PDB entry 4XQO | X-ray diffraction, 2.85 A resolution | chains E and F of the 6 polymer chains in the assembly

Chain E:
Name: Hemagglutinin HA1 chain
From: Influenza A virus
UniProt: A0A059T4A1 (A0A059T4A1_9INFA); the construct lacks a stretch of the UniProt sequence and is renumbered around it, so the offset changes along the chain: 11-129 = UniProt 18-136; 130-158 = UniProt 138-166; 159-263 = UniProt 169-273; 265-276 = UniProt 274-285; 1 more segments
Chain sequence (326 residues; numbered 8 to 330 plus 4 insertion-coded residues; 1 number in that range is skipped by the numbering (no residue carries it; nothing is unmodelled there); the number before each row is that of its first residue; a row labelled like 158A-158B holds insertion residues (158A, then the next letters in order)):
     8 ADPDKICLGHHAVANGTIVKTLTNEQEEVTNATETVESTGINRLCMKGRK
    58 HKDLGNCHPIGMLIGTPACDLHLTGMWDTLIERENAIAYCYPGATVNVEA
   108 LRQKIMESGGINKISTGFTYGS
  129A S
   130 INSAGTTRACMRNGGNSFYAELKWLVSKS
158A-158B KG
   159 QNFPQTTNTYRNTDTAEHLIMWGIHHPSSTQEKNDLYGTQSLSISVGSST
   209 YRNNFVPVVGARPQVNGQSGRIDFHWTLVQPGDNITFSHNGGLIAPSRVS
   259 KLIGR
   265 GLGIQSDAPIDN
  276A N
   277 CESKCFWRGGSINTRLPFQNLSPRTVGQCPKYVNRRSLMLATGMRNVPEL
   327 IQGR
Not modelled in the structure: 8-10, 326-330
Disulfides: Cys-52/Cys-277, Cys-64/Cys-76, Cys-97/Cys-139, Cys-281/Cys-305
Covalently attached groups: N-acetylglucosamine (NAG) linked to Asn-242
Construct notes: expression tag (8-10)
Reported in the primary citation:
  - binding site for beta-D-galactopyranose: Gln-222, Gly-225, Ser-227
  - mutagenesis - Q226L: decreased binding to alpha2-3 sialosides
  - mutagenesis - Q226L: increased binding to human-type alpha2-6 receptors
  - mutagenesis - Q226L/G228S: increased binding to PAA-linked 6'-SLNLN
  - mutagenesis - Q226L/G228S: decreased binding to glycan array
  - mutagenesis - G225D: decreased binding to alpha2-3-sialylated glycans

Chain F:
Name: Hemagglutinin HA2 chain
From: Influenza A virus
UniProt: A0A059T4A1 (A0A059T4A1_9INFA); residues 1-174 here correspond to UniProt positions 341-514 (UniProt number = residue number + 340)
Chain sequence (181 residues; each row starts with the number of its first residue):
     1 GLFGAIAGFLENGWEGMVDGWYGFRHQNAQGTGQAADYKSTQAAIDQITG
    51 KLNRLVEKTNTEFESIESEFSEIEHQIGNVINWTKDSITDIWTYQAELLV
   101 AMENQHTIDMADSEMLNLYERVRKQLRQNAEEDGKGCFEIYHACDDSCME
   151 SIRNNTYDHSQYREEALLNRLNINSGRLVPR
Not modelled in the structure: 1, 30-33, 59, 173-181
Disulfides: Cys-144/Cys-148
Construct notes: expression tag (175-181)

Chain E / chain F interface:
Disulfides between the chains: Cys-14(E)/Cys-137(F)
Pairs across the interface (128):
  Asp-11(E) / Gln-27(F)
  Asp-11(E) / Asn-28(F)
  Asp-11(E) / Ile-140(F)  hydrogen bond (backbone-backbone)
  Asp-11(E) / His-142(F)
  Asp-11(E) / Ala-143(F)
  Asp-11(E) / Cys-144(F)
  Lys-12(E) / His-26(F)
  Lys-12(E) / Gln-27(F)  hydrogen bond (backbone-backbone)
  Lys-12(E) / Phe-138(F)
  Lys-12(E) / Glu-139(F)
  Lys-12(E) / Ile-140(F)
  Lys-12(E) / Met-149(F)
  Ile-13(E) / Arg-25(F)
  Ile-13(E) / His-26(F)
  Ile-13(E) / Cys-137(F)  hydrogen bond (backbone-side chain)
  Ile-13(E) / Phe-138(F)  hydrogen bond (backbone-backbone)
  Ile-13(E) / Ile-140(F)  hydrophobic
  Ile-13(E) / Ile-152(F)  hydrophobic
  Cys-14(E) / Trp-14(F)  hydrophobic
  Cys-14(E) / Gly-23(F)
  Cys-14(E) / Phe-24(F)
  Cys-14(E) / Arg-25(F)  hydrogen bond (backbone-backbone)
  Cys-14(E) / Cys-137(F)  disulfide
  Leu-15(E) / Leu-10(F)
  Leu-15(E) / Trp-14(F)
  Leu-15(E) / Gly-23(F)
  Leu-15(E) / Phe-24(F)  hydrophobic
  Leu-15(E) / Met-115(F)
  Leu-15(E) / Leu-118(F)
  Leu-15(E) / Tyr-119(F)  hydrophobic
  Leu-15(E) / Val-122(F)  hydrophobic
  Leu-15(E) / Gly-136(F)
  Gly-16(E) / Trp-14(F)
  Gly-16(E) / Tyr-22(F)
  Gly-16(E) / Gly-23(F)  hydrogen bond (backbone-backbone)
  Gly-16(E) / Met-115(F)
  His-17(E) / Ile-6(F)
  His-17(E) / Asn-12(F)
  His-17(E) / Gly-13(F)
  His-17(E) / Trp-14(F)  hydrogen bond (backbone-backbone)
  His-17(E) / Trp-21(F)
  His-18(E) / Trp-14(F)
  His-18(E) / Met-17(F)
  His-18(E) / Gly-20(F)
  His-18(E) / Trp-21(F)  hydrogen bond (backbone-backbone)
  Ala-19(E) / Gly-13(F)
  Ala-19(E) / Trp-14(F)  hydrogen bond (backbone-backbone)
  Ala-19(E) / Glu-15(F)
  Val-20(E) / Glu-15(F)
  Ala-21(E) / Glu-15(F)
  Val-26(E) / Asn-104(F)
  Lys-27(E) / Val-100(F)
  Lys-27(E) / Ala-101(F)
  Lys-27(E) / Asn-104(F)  hydrogen bond (backbone-side chain)
  Thr-28(E) / Ala-101(F)
  Thr-28(E) / Asn-104(F)
  Thr-28(E) / Gln-105(F)
  Leu-29(E) / Ala-101(F)
  Leu-29(E) / Gln-105(F)
  Thr-30(E) / Gln-105(F)  hydrogen bond
  Glu-34(E) / Ile-108(F)
  Thr-40(E) / Leu-52(F)
  Thr-42(E) / Leu-55(F)
  Thr-42(E) / Val-100(F)
  Glu-89(E) / Phe-70(F)
  Arg-90(E) / Phe-70(F)
  Glu-91(E) / Phe-70(F)
  Glu-106(E) / Ser-68(F)
  Glu-106(E) / Ser-71(F)  hydrogen bond
  Arg-109(E) / Ser-68(F)
  Gln-110(E) / Ile-66(F)  hydrogen bond (side chain-backbone)
  Glu-114(E) / Glu-64(F)
  Arg-263(E) / Glu-64(F)  salt bridge
  Leu-266(E) / Phe-63(F)
  Gln-269(E) / Ser-65(F)  hydrogen bond
  Gln-269(E) / Glu-67(F)
  Gln-269(E) / Ser-68(F)  hydrogen bond
  Gln-269(E) / Glu-69(F)  hydrogen bond (side chain-backbone)
  Gln-269(E) / Phe-70(F)
  Ser-270(E) / Phe-70(F)
  Arg-284(E) / Glu-69(F)  salt bridge
  Arg-284(E) / Phe-70(F)
  Arg-291(E) / Val-56(F)
  Pro-293(E) / Leu-55(F)  hydrophobic
  Phe-294(E) / Ala-96(F)  hydrophobic
  Arg-300(E) / Glu-67(F)  salt bridge
  Arg-300(E) / Glu-69(F)  salt bridge
  Arg-300(E) / Lys-85(F)
  Val-302(E) / Phe-63(F)
  Val-302(E) / Glu-64(F)
  Val-302(E) / Ser-65(F)
  Gly-303(E) / Thr-61(F)
  Gly-303(E) / Phe-63(F)  hydrogen bond (backbone-backbone)
  Gln-304(E) / Asn-60(F)  hydrogen bond (side chain-backbone)
  Gln-304(E) / Thr-61(F)
  Gln-304(E) / Glu-62(F)
  Cys-305(E) / Asn-60(F)
  Lys-307(E) / Lys-58(F)
  Lys-307(E) / Phe-63(F)
  Lys-307(E) / Trp-92(F)
  Tyr-308(E) / Thr-89(F)
  Val-309(E) / Trp-92(F)
  Val-309(E) / Thr-93(F)
  Asn-310(E) / Thr-93(F)  hydrogen bond (backbone-side chain)
  Arg-311(E) / Thr-93(F)
  Arg-311(E) / Glu-97(F)  salt bridge
  Leu-314(E) / Ala-96(F)  hydrophobic
  Leu-314(E) / Glu-97(F)
  Leu-314(E) / Val-100(F)  hydrophobic
  Met-315(E) / Asn-104(F)  hydrogen bond (backbone-side chain)
  Leu-316(E) / Leu-52(F)  hydrophobic
  Leu-316(E) / Asn-104(F)
  Ala-317(E) / Asn-104(F)  hydrogen bond (backbone-side chain)
  Ala-317(E) / Thr-107(F)
  Thr-318(E) / Trp-21(F)
  Thr-318(E) / Ile-48(F)
  Gly-319(E) / Trp-21(F)
  Gly-319(E) / Thr-107(F)
  Met-320(E) / Trp-21(F)  hydrophobic
  Met-320(E) / Tyr-22(F)  hydrophobic
  Met-320(E) / Ala-111(F)  hydrophobic
  Arg-321(E) / Leu-2(F)
  Arg-321(E) / Ile-108(F)
  Val-323(E) / Asn-12(F)
  Val-323(E) / Gly-13(F)  hydrogen bond (backbone-backbone)
  Pro-324(E) / Asn-12(F)
  Pro-324(E) / Gly-13(F)
  Glu-325(E) / Asn-12(F)  hydrogen bond (backbone-side chain)
Also at the interface, not in a pair above, chain E (61 interface residues in all): Val-36, Asp-271, Leu-292, Pro-299, Thr-301, Pro-306
Also at the interface, not in a pair above, chain F (66 interface residues in all): Ala-7, Glu-11, Leu-99, Met-102, Glu-103

In short:
61 residues of chain E and 66 residues of chain F are in contact; the contacts include 1 disulfide bond, 23
hydrogen bonds and 5 salt bridges. Among the polar pairs are Arg-263(E)/Glu-64(F), Arg-284(E)/Glu-69(F) and
Arg-300(E)/Glu-67(F). The paper reports a binding site for beta-D-galactopyranose at Gln-222(E), Gly-225(E)
and Ser-227(E); Q226L of chain E reduces binding to alpha2-3 sialosides; 3 substitutions were tested in all.
Chain E is Hemagglutinin HA1 chain and chain F is Hemagglutinin HA2 chain, both from Influenza A virus; the
structure, Crystal structure of hemagglutinin from Jiangxi-Donghu (2013) H10N8 influenza virus in complex with
6'-SLN, was determined by X-ray diffraction (same publication as 4XQ5 and 4XQU).
